4RMK - chain A; structure by X-ray diffraction, 1.61 A resolution.

== Chain A ==
Protein: Latrophilin-3
From: Mus musculus
Notes: fragment: Olfactomedin Domain (199-495)
Reference sequence: Q80TS3 (LPHN3_MOUSE); residue numbers follow UniProt; this construct covers 199-495
Sequence (321 residues; each row starts with the number of its first residue):
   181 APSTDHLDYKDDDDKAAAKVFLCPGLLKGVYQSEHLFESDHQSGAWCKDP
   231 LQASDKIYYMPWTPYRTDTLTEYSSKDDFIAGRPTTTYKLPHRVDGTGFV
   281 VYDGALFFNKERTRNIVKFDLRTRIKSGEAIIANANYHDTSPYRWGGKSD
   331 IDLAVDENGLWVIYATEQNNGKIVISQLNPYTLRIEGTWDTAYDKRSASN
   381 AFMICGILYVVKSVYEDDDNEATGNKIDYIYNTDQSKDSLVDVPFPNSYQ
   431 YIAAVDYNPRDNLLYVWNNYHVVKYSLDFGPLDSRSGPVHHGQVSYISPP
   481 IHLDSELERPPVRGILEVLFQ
Disordered / not traced: 181-199, 397-403, 463-501
Disulfides: Cys-203/Cys-385
Sequence notes: expression tag (181-198, 496-501)
Ion coordination: Ca2+: Asp-332, Asn-380, Ala-381, Val-435, Asp-436
Curated features (UniProtKB/Swiss-Prot):
  - region: Tyr-317 to Glu-347 (Interaction with FLRT3)
  - binding site (Ca(2+)): Asp-332, Asn-380, Ala-381, Val-435
From the paper describing this entry:
  - contacts within the chain: Tyr-323/Asp-332 (hydrogen bond)
  - Ca2+ coordination: Asp-332, Asn-380, Val-435
  - mutagenesis - A313S: unchanged expression

== In short ==
Asp-332, Asn-380, Ala-381, Val-435 and Asp-436 form the Ca2+ site. UniProt lists 4 Ca2+-binding residues. The
paper reports that A313S leaves expression unchanged; Ca2+ coordination by Asp-332, Asn-380 and Val-435.
Chain A is Latrophilin-3 (Mus musculus); the structure, Crystal structure of the Olfactomedin domain of
latrophilin 3 in P65 crystal form, was determined by X-ray diffraction (same publication as 4RML and 4YEB).
